PDB entry 7OUH | electron microscopy, 3.50 A resolution | chains D and E of the 10 polymer chains in the assembly

Chain D (and E):
Molecule: Integrase
From: Simian T-lymphotropic virus 1
Notes: chain E of this document is another copy of the same molecule, construct and numbering; everything in this record applies to it too
UniProtKB: Q4QY51 (Q4QY51_9STL1); residues 1-297 here correspond to UniProt positions 600-896 (UniProt number = residue number + 599)
Sequence (301 residues; each row starts with the number of its first residue; numbers below 1 keep their minus sign (Gly-3 is residue -3)):
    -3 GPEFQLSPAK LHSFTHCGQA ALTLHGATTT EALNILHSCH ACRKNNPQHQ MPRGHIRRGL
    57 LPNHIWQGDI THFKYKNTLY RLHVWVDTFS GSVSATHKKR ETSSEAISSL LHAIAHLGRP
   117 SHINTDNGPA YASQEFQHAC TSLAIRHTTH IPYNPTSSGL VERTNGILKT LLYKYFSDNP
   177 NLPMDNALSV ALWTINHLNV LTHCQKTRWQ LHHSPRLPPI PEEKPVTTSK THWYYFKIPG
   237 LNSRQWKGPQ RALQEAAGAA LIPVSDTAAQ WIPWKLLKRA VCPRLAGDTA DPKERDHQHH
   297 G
Unresolved in the structure: -3 to 2, 40-51, 149-156, 281-297 (chain E: -3 to 2, 281-297)
Sequence notes: expression tag (-3 to 0); engineered mutation Glu219 (Ala818 in Q4QY51)
Bound ions: Zn2+: His8, His12, Cys35, Cys38
What the authors report for this chain:
  - Mg2+ coordination: Asp122
  - binding site for Bictegravir: Asn123, Gly124

How chain D and chain E interact:
Residue-residue contacts - 48 pairs, chain D then chain E:
  Phe10(D) with Leu139(E), hydrophobic
  Ser104(D) with Asp181(E), hydrogen bond; Asn182(E)
  Leu107(D) with Asn182(E); Ser185(E)
  His108(D) with His108(E), hydrogen bond; Ser185(E)
  Ile110(D) with Trp189(E), hydrophobic
  Ala111(D) with His112(E); Ser185(E); Trp189(E), hydrophobic; His193(E)
  His112(D) with His108(E), hydrogen bond; His112(E), hydrogen bond; Trp205(E)
  Leu113(D) with His193(E)
  Arg115(D) with Trp189(E)
  Leu139(D) with Trp189(E), hydrophobic
  Asn182(D) with Ser104(E); Leu107(E)
  Ser185(D) with Leu107(E); His108(E); Ala111(E)
  Trp189(D) with Ile110(E), hydrophobic; Ala111(E), hydrophobic
  His193(D) with Ala111(E), hydrogen bond (side chain-backbone); Leu113(E)
  Trp205(D) with His112(E); His209(E)
  His209(D) with Trp205(E)
  Pro235(D) with His51(E)
  Gly236(D) with Pro48(E)
  Asn238(D) with Gln46(E)
  Ala252(D) with Phe85(E); Cys200(E)
  Ala253(D) with Arg54(E), hydrogen bond (backbone-side chain); Thr84(E); Phe85(E), hydrogen bond (backbone-backbone); Ser86(E); Leu197(E), hydrophobic
  Gly254(D) with Arg54(E), hydrogen bond (backbone-side chain)
  Ala255(D) with Arg54(E)
  Trp267(D) with Leu56(E); Phe85(E), hydrophobic
  Pro269(D) with His51(E)
  Trp270(D) with His199(E)
  Leu272(D) with Arg49(E); His51(E)
Interface residues without a listed pair, chain D (37 interface residues in all): Lys94, Ile103, Val186, Leu188, Pro211, Lys233, Leu237, Gln250, Glu251, Lys271
Interface residues without a listed pair, chain E (37 interface residues in all): Met47, Gly87, Ile103, Gly114, Arg115, Val186, Leu188, Leu207, Pro214, Trp270

Overview:
Chain D and chain E each contribute 37 residues to their interface, with 8 hydrogen bonds. Polar pairs include
Ser104(D)-Asp181(E), His108(D)-His108(E) and His112(D)-His108(E). The Zn2+ site is built by His8(D), His12(D),
Cys35(D) and Cys38(D). From the paper: a binding site for Bictegravir at Asn123(D) and Gly124(D); Mg2+
coordination by Asp122(D).
Chain D and chain E are both Integrase (Simian T-lymphotropic virus 1); the structure, Structure of the STLV
intasome:B56 complex bound to the strand-transfer inhibitor bictegravir, was determined by electron microscopy
(same publication as 7OUF and 7OUG).
